PDB entry 4MKA | X-ray diffraction, 2.05 A resolution | chain A

[Chain A]
Molecule: RNA-directed RNA polymerase
Organism: Hepatitis C virus
Notes: EC 2.7.7.48
UniProtKB: P26663 (POLG_HCVBK); residues 2-570 here correspond to UniProt positions 2421-2989 (UniProt number = residue number + 2419)
Sequence (570 residues; numbered 1 to 570; the number before each row is that of its first residue):
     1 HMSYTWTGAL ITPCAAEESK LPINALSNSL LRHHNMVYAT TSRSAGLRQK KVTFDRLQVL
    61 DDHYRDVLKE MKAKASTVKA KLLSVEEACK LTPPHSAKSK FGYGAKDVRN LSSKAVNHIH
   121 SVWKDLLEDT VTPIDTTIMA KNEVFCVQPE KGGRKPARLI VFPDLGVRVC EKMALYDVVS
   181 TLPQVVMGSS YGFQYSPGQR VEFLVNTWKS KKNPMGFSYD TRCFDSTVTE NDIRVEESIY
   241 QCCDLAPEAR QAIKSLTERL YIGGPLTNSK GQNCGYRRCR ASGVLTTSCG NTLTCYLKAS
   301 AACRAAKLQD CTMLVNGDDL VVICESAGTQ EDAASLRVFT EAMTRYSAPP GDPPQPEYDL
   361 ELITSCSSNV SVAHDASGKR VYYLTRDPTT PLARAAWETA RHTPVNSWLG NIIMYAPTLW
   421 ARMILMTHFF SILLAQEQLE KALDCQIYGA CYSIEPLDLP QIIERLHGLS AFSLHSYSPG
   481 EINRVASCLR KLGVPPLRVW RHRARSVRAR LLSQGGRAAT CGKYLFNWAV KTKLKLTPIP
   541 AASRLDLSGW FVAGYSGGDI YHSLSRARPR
Not modelled in the structure: 149-153, 563-570
Construct notes: expression tag (1)
Curated features (UniProtKB/Swiss-Prot):
  - binding site (Mg(2+)): Asp220, Asp318, Asp319
  - modified residue (Phosphoserine): Ser29, Ser42
Residues lining bound ligands: 2AY (N-{3-[3-tert-butyl-2-methoxy-5-(2-oxo-1,2-dihydropyridin-3-yl)phenyl]-1-oxo-1H-isochromen-7-yl}methanesulfonamide): Phe193, Pro197, Arg200, Ser288, Asn291, Asn316, Gly317, Asp318, Asp319, Cys366, Ser368, Leu384, Gly410, Asn411, Met414, Tyr415, Gln446, Ile447, Tyr448, Gly449, Ser556
What the authors report for this chain:
  - binding site for 2AY: Ser556

[Summary]
Ligands of chain A: compound 2AY. From UniProt: 3 Mg2+-binding residues. From the paper: a binding site for
2AY at Ser556.
Chain A is RNA-directed RNA polymerase (Hepatitis C virus); the structure, Hepatitis C Virus polymerase NS5B
genotype 1b (BK) in complex with inhibitor 13
(N-{2-[3-tert-butyl-2-methoxy-5-(2-oxo-1,2-dihydropyridin-3-yl)phenyl]-1,3-benzoxazol-5-yl}methanesulfonamide),
was determined by X-ray diffraction, deposited together with 4MK7, 4MK8, 4MK9 and 4MKB.
